8Z9Z - chains B and C of the 4 polymer chains in the assembly; structure by electron microscopy, 3.50 A resolution.

Chain B (and C):
Molecule: Odorant receptor, ApisOrco
From: Acyrthosiphon pisum
Notes: chain C of this document is another copy of the same molecule, construct and numbering; everything in this record applies to it too
UniProt: A0A1S6J137 (A0A1S6J137_ACYPI); residues 1-463 here = UniProt positions 1-463
Amino-acid sequence (463 residues; numbered 1 to 463; the number before each row is that of its first residue):
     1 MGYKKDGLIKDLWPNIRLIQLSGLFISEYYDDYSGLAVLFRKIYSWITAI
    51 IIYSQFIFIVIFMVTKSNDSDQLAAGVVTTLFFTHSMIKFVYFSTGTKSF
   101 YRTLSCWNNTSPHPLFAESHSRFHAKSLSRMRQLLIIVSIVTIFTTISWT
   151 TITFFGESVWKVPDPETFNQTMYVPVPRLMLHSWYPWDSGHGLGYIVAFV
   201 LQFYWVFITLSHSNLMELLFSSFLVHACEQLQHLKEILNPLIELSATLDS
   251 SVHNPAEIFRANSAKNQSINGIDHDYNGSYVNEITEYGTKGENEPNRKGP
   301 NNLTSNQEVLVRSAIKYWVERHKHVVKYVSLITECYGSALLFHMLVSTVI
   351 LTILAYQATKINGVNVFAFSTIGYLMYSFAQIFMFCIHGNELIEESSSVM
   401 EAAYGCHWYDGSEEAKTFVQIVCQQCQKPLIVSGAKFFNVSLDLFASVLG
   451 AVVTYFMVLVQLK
Not modelled in the structure: 1-4, 250-302 (chain C: 1-4, 157-174, 250-302)
Ligand contacts:
  - 1,2-diacyl-sn-glycero-3-phosphocholine (PC1), molecule 1: L81, I88, V91, Y92, T95, G96, S99, E334, C335, S338, F342, V346, V349
  - 1,2-diacyl-sn-glycero-3-phosphocholine (PC1), molecule 2: F82, I137, V141, F144, T145, S148, W149, T151, I152, T153, F155, L179, M180, L181, H182, V366, F369, S370, G373, Y374, M376, Y377, A380

Chain B / chain C interface:
Residue-residue contacts (35; chain B residue first):
  I387(B) with K436(C)
  N390(B) with K436(C)
  E394(B) with K436(C)
  M400(B) with Q424(C); Q425(C); K428(C)
  E401(B) with V326(C); Q425(C), hydrogen bond
  Y404(B) with W318(C); H322(C), hydrogen bond; K323(C); I421(C), hydrophobic; V422(C); Q425(C)
  G405(B) with K323(C)
  C406(B) with K323(C), hydrogen bond (backbone-side chain)
  W408(B) with V319(C), hydrophobic; I421(C), hydrophobic
  Y409(B) with R312(C), hydrogen bond (backbone-side chain); K316(C); V319(C), hydrophobic; E320(C); K323(C)
  D410(B) with R312(C), salt bridge
  K416(B) with E414(C)
  Q420(B) with Q420(C)
  C423(B) with Q424(C)
  Q424(B) with Q424(C), hydrogen bond
  Q427(B) with Q424(C), hydrogen bond; Q427(C), hydrogen bond (side chain-backbone)
  L442(B) with F437(C), hydrophobic
  D443(B) with F437(C)
  Q461(B) with Y455(C), hydrogen bond; L459(C)
  L462(B) with L462(C), hydrophobic
Interface residues without a listed pair, chain B (26 interface residues in all): S397, H407, G411, F445, A446, M457
Interface residues without a listed pair, chain C (25 interface residues in all): Y356, T417, F418, A435

Summary:
Chain B and chain C form an interface of 26 and 25 residues respectively; the contacts include 8 hydrogen
bonds and 1 salt bridge. Polar pairs include D410(B)-R312(C), E401(B)-Q425(C) and Y404(B)-H322(C). Chain B
binds 1,2-diacyl-sn-glycero-3-phosphocholine.
Chain B and chain C are both Odorant receptor, ApisOrco (Acyrthosiphon pisum); the structure, Cryo-EM
structure of the insect olfactory receptor OR5-Orco heterocomplex from Acyrthosiphon pisum, was determined by
electron microscopy together with 8Z9A from the same study.
